Entry 6HNW (X-ray diffraction, 2.00 A resolution); this record covers chain A.

# Chain A
Protein: Casein kinase II subunit alpha
Organism: Homo sapiens
Notes: EC 2.7.11.1; fragment: kinase domain (residues 1-337)
UniProt: P68400 (CSK21_HUMAN); residue numbers follow UniProt; this construct covers 1-336
Chain sequence (336 residues; numbered 1 to 336; the number before each row is that of its first residue):
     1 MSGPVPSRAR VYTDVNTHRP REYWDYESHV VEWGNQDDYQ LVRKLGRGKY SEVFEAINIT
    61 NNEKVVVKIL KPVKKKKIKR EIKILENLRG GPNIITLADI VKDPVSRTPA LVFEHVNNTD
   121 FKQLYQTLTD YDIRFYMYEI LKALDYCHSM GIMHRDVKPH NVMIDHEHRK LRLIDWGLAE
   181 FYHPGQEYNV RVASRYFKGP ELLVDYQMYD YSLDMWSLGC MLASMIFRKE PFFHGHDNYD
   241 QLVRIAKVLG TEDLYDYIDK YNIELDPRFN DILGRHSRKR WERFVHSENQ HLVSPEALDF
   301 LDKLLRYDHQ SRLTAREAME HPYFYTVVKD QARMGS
Disordered / not traced: 1-2, 331-336
Curated features (UniProtKB/Swiss-Prot):
  - region: Gln-36 to Leu-41 (Interaction with beta subunit)
  - active site: Asp-156 (Proton acceptor)
  - binding site (ATP): Leu-45 to Val-53, Lys-68
Ligand contacts: Coumestrol (CUE): Leu-45, Val-53, Val-66, Lys-68, Glu-81, Ile-95, Phe-113, His-115, Val-116, Asn-117, Asn-118, Met-163, Ile-174, Asp-175, Trp-176

# In short
Ligands of chain A: Coumestrol. Curated annotation (UniProt) lists active-site residue Asp-156 and 10
ATP-binding residues.
Chain A is Casein kinase II subunit alpha (Homo sapiens); the structure, Human protein kinase CK2 alpha in
complex with coumestrol, was determined by X-ray diffraction (same publication as 6HNY).
